1UHB - chains A and P of the 3 polymer chains in the assembly; structure by X-ray diffraction, 2.15 A resolution.

# Chain A
Molecule: Trypsin
Organism: Sus scrofa
Notes: EC 3.4.21.4
UniProt: P00761 (TRYP_PIG); the author numbering skips numbers that UniProt does not, so the offset changes along the chain: 16-34 = UniProt 9-27; 37-67 = UniProt 28-58; 69-125 = UniProt 59-115; 127-130 = UniProt 116-119; 1 more segments
Chain sequence (125 residues; numbered 16 to 145; 5 numbers in that range are skipped by the numbering (no residue carries them; nothing is unmodelled there); the number before each row is that of its first residue):
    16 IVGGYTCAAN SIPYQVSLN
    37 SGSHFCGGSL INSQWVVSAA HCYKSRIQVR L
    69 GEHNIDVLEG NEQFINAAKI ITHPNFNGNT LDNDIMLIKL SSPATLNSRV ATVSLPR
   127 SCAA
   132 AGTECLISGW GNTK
Disulfides: C42-C58
Bound ions: Ca2+: E70, N72, V75, E77, E80
UniProt features mapped onto this chain:
  - active site (Charge relay system): H57, D102
  - binding site (Ca(2+)): E70, N72, V75, E80

# Chain P
Molecule: 9-mer peptide from Trypsin
Organism: Sus scrofa
Notes: EC 3.4.21.4
UniProt: P00761 (TRYP_PIG); residues 1-9 here correspond to UniProt positions 177-185 (UniProt number = residue number + 176)
Chain sequence (9 residues; row label = number of the first residue in the row):
     1 GKDSCQGDS
UniProt features mapped onto this chain:
  - active site: S9 (Charge relay system)
  - site: D3 (Required for specificity)

# How chain A and chain P interact
Pairs across the interface - 13 pairs, chain A then chain P:
  S37(A) - G7(P)
  S39(A) - G7(P)  hydrogen bond (side chain-backbone)
  H40(A) - Q6(P)
  H40(A) - G7(P)  hydrogen bond (backbone-backbone)
  F41(A) - S4(P)
  F41(A) - Q6(P)
  F41(A) - G7(P)
  F41(A) - D8(P)
  C42(A) - S4(P)  hydrogen bond
  H57(A) - D3(P)
  C58(A) - S4(P)
  K60(A) - G7(P)  hydrogen bond (side chain-backbone)
  K60(A) - D8(P)
Other interface residues (no listed pair), chain A (9 interface residues in all): W141
Other interface residues (no listed pair), chain P (7 interface residues in all): K2, C5

# Summary
The interface between chain A and chain P involves 9 residues on one side and 7 on the other, with 4 hydrogen
bonds. Polar pairs include S39(A)-G7(P), C42(A)-S4(P) and K60(A)-G7(P).
Chain A is Trypsin and chain P is a 9-mer peptide from Trypsin, both from Sus scrofa; the structure, Crystal
structure of porcine alpha trypsin bound with auto catalyticaly produced native peptide at 2.15 A ..., was
determined by X-ray diffraction.
